6I0K - chain A; structure by X-ray diffraction, 1.64 A resolution.

# Chain A
Molecule: Quinolinate synthase A
Source organism: Thermotoga maritima MSB8
Notes: EC 2.5.1.72
UniProt: Q9X1X7 (NADA_THEMA); numbering as in UniProt (aligned over 1-298)
Sequence (305 residues; row label = number of the first residue in the row; numbers below 1 keep their minus sign (Met-6 is residue -6)):
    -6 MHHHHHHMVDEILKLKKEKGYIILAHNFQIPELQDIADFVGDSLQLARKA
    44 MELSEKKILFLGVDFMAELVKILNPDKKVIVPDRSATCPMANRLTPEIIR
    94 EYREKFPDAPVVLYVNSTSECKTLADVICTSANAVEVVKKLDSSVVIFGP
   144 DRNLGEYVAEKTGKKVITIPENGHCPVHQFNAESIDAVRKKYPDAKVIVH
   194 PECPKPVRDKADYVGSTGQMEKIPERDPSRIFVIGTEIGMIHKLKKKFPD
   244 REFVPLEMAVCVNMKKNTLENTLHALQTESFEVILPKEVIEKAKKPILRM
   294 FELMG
Not modelled in the structure: -6 to -3
Sequence notes: initiating methionine (-6); expression tag (-5 to 0); engineered mutation Phe21 (Tyr in Q9X1X7), Arg219 (Lys in Q9X1X7)
Swiss-Prot annotation at these positions:
  - binding site (iminosuccinate): His19, Ser36, Tyr107 to Asn109, Ser124, His193 to Glu195, Thr210
  - binding site ([4Fe-4S] cluster): Cys81, Cys168, Cys254
  - mutagenesis: Tyr107 (Y107F: Loss of activity; when associated with R-219)
Metal / ion sites: 4Fe-4S cluster Fe: Cys81, Cys168, Cys254 (together with GZ8)
Residues lining bound ligands:
  - GZ8 (4-mercaptoidenecyclohexa-2,5-diene-1,2-dicarboxylic acid): His19, Phe21, Asp35, Ser36, Phe58, Met59, Tyr107, Asn109, Ser124, His193, Glu195, Ser209, Thr210, Gly211, Met257
  - 4Fe-4S cluster (SF4): Phe21, Val56, Phe58, Cys81, Pro82, Met83, Asn109, Cys168, Pro169, Val170, His171, Glu195, Cys254, Met257

# In short
Chain A binds 4Fe-4S cluster and compound GZ8. The 4Fe-4S cluster Fe site is built by Cys81, Cys168 and
Cys254. UniProt lists 10 iminosuccinate-binding residues, 3 [4Fe-4S] cluster-binding residues and one
mutagenesis site.
Chain A is Quinolinate synthase A (Thermotoga maritima MSB8); the structure, Structure of quinolinate synthase
in complex with 4-mercaptophthalic acid, was determined by X-ray diffraction, deposited together with 6I0P and
6I0R.
